Entry 4AAO (X-ray diffraction, 2.30 A resolution); this record covers chains A and B.

Chain A (and B):
Protein: Cytochrome C551 peroxidase
From: Geobacter sulfurreducens
Notes: EC 1.11.1.5; chain B of this document is another copy of the same molecule, construct and numbering; everything in this record applies to it too
UniProtKB: Q74FY6 (Q74FY6_GEOSL); residue numbers follow UniProt; this construct covers 23-346
Amino-acid sequence (341 residues; each row starts with the number of its first residue):
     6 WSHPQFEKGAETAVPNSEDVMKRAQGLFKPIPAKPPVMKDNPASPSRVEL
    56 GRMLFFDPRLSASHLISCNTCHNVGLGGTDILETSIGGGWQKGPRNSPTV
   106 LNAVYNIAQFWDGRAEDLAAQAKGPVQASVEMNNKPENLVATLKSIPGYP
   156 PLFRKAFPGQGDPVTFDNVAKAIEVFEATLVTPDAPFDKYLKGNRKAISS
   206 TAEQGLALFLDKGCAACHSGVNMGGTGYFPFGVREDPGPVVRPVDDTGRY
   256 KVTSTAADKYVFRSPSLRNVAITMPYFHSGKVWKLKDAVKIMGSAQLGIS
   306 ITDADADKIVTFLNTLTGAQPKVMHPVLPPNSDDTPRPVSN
Unresolved in the structure: 6-22, 91-97, 126, 242-254 (chain B: 6-22, 91-97, 242-252, 346)
Covalently attached groups: heme c (HEC) linked to Cys73, Cys219
Differences from the reference sequence: expression tag (6-22); engineered mutation Gly93 (His in Q74FY6)
Bound ions: heme c Fe site 1: His77, Ser134; Ca2+: Asn101, Thr278, Pro280; heme c Fe site 2: His223, Met297
Ligand contacts:
  - heme c (HEC), molecule 1: Phe60, Ile71, Ser72, Cys76, His77, Ser90, Arg100, Asn101, Ser102, Pro103, Thr104, Val105, Ala108, Asn111, Ala113, Gln114, Phe115, Trp116, Pro130, Val131, Ser134, Val135, Met137, Asn138, Ile178, Glu182, Arg268
  - heme c (HEC), molecule 2: Trp116, Phe214, Gly218, Cys222, His223, Phe234, Phe236, Gly237, Val238, Phe267, Arg268, Ser269, Pro270, Ser271, Leu272, Val275, Tyr281, Phe282, His283, Leu290, Ala293, Val294, Met297, Gly298, Leu302, Ile304, Ile314, Leu318
From the paper describing this entry:
  - heme c coordination: Ser134
  - conformationally variable residues (helix shift, order/disorder transition): Glu88 to Asn101, Leu123 to Val135
  - mutagenesis - H93G: unchanged catalytic activity
  - catalytic residues: Gln126, Glu136 (citing earlier work)
  - mutagenesis - M297H: abolished catalytic activity on hydrogen peroxide

Interface between chain A and chain B:
Contacting residue pairs - 45 pairs, chain A then chain B:
  Gln30(A) with Ala262(B)
  Gly31(A) with Thr260(B)
  Leu32(A) with Pro235(B); Phe236(B), hydrophobic
  Lys44(A) with Asp122(B)
  Asp45(A) with Gln126(B)
  Val109(A) with Glu121(B)
  Tyr110(A) with Ala120(B); Glu121(B)
  Asn111(A) with Ala124(B)
  Ile112(A) with Ala120(B); Leu123(B), hydrophobic; Tyr233(B), hydrophobic; Val266(B), hydrophobic
  Gln114(A) with Ala124(B)
  Ala120(A) with Tyr110(B); Ile112(B); Val226(B), hydrophobic
  Glu121(A) with Val109(B); Tyr110(B)
  Asp122(A) with Lys44(B)
  Leu123(A) with Ile112(B), hydrophobic
  Ala124(A) with Val109(B); Asn111(B)
  Ala125(A) with Glu179(B)
  Ala127(A) with Asp45(B)
  Ala221(A) with Phe234(B)
  Ser224(A) with Pro235(B)
  Val226(A) with Ala120(B), hydrophobic
  Thr231(A) with Gly232(B); Tyr233(B), hydrogen bond (side chain-backbone)
  Gly232(A) with Thr231(B); Gly232(B)
  Tyr233(A) with Ile112(B), hydrophobic; Thr231(B), hydrogen bond (backbone-side chain)
  Phe234(A) with Ala221(B)
  Pro235(A) with Leu32(B); Ser224(B)
  Thr260(A) with Gly31(B), hydrogen bond (side chain-backbone)
  Ala261(A) with Gln30(B)
  Ala262(A) with Gln30(B)
  Lys264(A) with Lys34(B); Pro35(B), hydrogen bond (side chain-backbone); Pro37(B)
  Val266(A) with Ile112(B), hydrophobic
Other interface residues (no listed pair), chain A (33 interface residues in all): Pro41, Val42, Gly225
Other interface residues (no listed pair), chain B (37 interface residues in all): Pro41, Val42, Met43, Gln114, Ala127, Gly225

Summary:
33 residues of chain A face 37 of chain B across their interface, with 4 hydrogen bonds. Polar pairs include
Thr231(A)-Tyr233(B), Thr260(A)-Gly31(B) and Lys264(A)-Pro35(B). Covalently linked heme c: at Cys73(A) and
Cys219(A). The paper reports catalytic residues Gln126(A) and Glu136(A); M297H of chain A abolishes catalytic
activity on hydrogen peroxide.
Both chains are Cytochrome C551 peroxidase (Geobacter sulfurreducens). Entry 4AAO (MacA-H93G) was determined
by X-ray diffraction together with 4AAM and 4AAN from the same study.
